7JZW - chains E and M of the 11 polymer chains in the assembly; structure by electron microscopy, 3.20 A resolution.

Chain E:
Name: CRISPR type I-F/YPEST-associated protein Csy3
Organism: Pseudomonas aeruginosa
Reference sequence: A0A444M080 (A0A444M080_PSEAI); residues 20-361 here correspond to UniProt positions 1-342 (UniProt number = residue number - 19)
Chain sequence (344 residues; each row starts with the number of its first residue):
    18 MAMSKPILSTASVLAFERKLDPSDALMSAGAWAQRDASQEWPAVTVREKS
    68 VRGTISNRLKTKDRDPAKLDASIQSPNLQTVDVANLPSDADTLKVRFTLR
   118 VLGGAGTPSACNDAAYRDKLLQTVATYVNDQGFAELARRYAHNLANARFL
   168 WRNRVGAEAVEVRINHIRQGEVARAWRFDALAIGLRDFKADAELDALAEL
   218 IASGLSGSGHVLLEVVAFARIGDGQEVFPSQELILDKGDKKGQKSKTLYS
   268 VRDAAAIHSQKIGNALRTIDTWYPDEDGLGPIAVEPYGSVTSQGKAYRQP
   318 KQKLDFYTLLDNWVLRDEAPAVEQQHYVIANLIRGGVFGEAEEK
Unresolved in the structure: 18-23, 359-361
Sequence notes: expression tag (18-19)

Chain M:
Molecule: CRISPR repeat sequence
Organism: Pseudomonas aeruginosa
Sequence (61 nucleotides; each row starts with the number of its first residue):
     1 CUAAGAAAUUCACGGCGGGCUUGAUGUCCGCGUCUACCUGAUUCACUGCC
    51 GUAUAGGCAGC
Sequence notes: conflict A41 (G1458 in 313291946), A53 (G1446 in 313291946)

How chain E and chain M interact:
Residue-residue contacts (44; chain E residue first):
  Ala32(E) - C29(M)  base contact
  Phe33(E) - C29(M)  hydrogen bond to the sugar
  Phe33(E) - G30(M)  sugar contact
  Glu34(E) - C29(M)  phosphate contact
  Glu34(E) - G30(M)  phosphate contact
  Arg35(E) - G30(M)  salt bridge to the phosphate
  Arg35(E) - C31(M)  salt bridge to the phosphate
  Ser67(E) - U39(M)  phosphate contact
  Val68(E) - C37(M)  sugar contact
  Val68(E) - U39(M)  phosphate contact
  Arg69(E) - C37(M)  hydrogen bond to the sugar
  Arg69(E) - C38(M)  hydrogen bond to the sugar
  Arg69(E) - U39(M)  hydrogen bond to the phosphate
  Leu95(E) - U39(M)  base contact
  Gln96(E) - C37(M)  base contact
  Trp168(E) - G32(M)  base contact
  Arg169(E) - U35(M)  salt bridge to the phosphate
  Arg169(E) - A36(M)  salt bridge to the phosphate
  Phe245(E) - U35(M)  phosphate contact
  Ser247(E) - C34(M)  phosphate contact
  Gln248(E) - U33(M)  base contact
  Gln248(E) - C34(M)  hydrogen bond to the phosphate
  Gln248(E) - U35(M)  base contact
  Glu249(E) - U33(M)  hydrogen bond to the base
  Leu250(E) - U33(M)  base contact
  His275(E) - U33(M)  salt bridge to the phosphate
  Gln277(E) - C31(M)  sugar contact
  Gln277(E) - G32(M)  sugar contact
  Gln277(E) - U33(M)  hydrogen bond to the phosphate
  Lys278(E) - G32(M)  hydrogen bond to the base
  Lys278(E) - U33(M)  phosphate contact
  Lys278(E) - C34(M)  salt bridge to the phosphate
  Asn281(E) - G32(M)  hydrogen bond to the base
  Arg284(E) - C31(M)  sugar contact
  Arg284(E) - G32(M)  salt bridge to the phosphate
  Glu302(E) - G32(M)  phosphate contact
  Thr308(E) - G32(M)  base contact
  Ser309(E) - G32(M)  hydrogen bond to the base
  Arg351(E) - G30(M)  sugar contact
  Gly352(E) - G30(M)  sugar contact
  Gly353(E) - C29(M)  hydrogen bond to the sugar
  Gly353(E) - G30(M)  sugar contact
  Val354(E) - C29(M)  base contact
  Val354(E) - G30(M)  base contact
Interface residues without a listed pair, chain E (33 interface residues in all): Gly70, Val98, Ser126, Pro246, Lys258
Interface residues without a listed pair, chain M (12 interface residues in all): G40

Summary:
33 residues of chain E face 12 of chain M across their interface, with 11 hydrogen bonds and 7 salt bridges.
Among the polar pairs are Glu249(E)-U33(M), Lys278(E)-G32(M) and Asn281(E)-G32(M).
Here chain E is CRISPR type I-F/YPEST-associated protein Csy3 and chain M is CRISPR repeat sequence, both from
Pseudomonas aeruginosa. Entry 7JZW (Cryo-EM structure of CRISPR-Cas surveillance complex with AcrIF4) was
determined by electron microscopy (same publication as 7JZX and 7JZZ).
